Entry 7SZ4 (electron microscopy, 4.80 A resolution (low resolution: residue-level contacts below are approximate; hydrogen-bond / salt-bridge calls are withheld)); this record covers chains h and f of the 12 polymer chains in the assembly.

# Chain h (and f)
Protein: Portal protein
From: Pseudomonas virus PaP3
Notes: chain f of this document is another copy of the same molecule, construct and numbering; everything in this record applies to it too
UniProt: Q8H9R8 (Q8H9R8_9CAUD); residue numbers follow UniProt; this construct covers 1-705
Amino-acid sequence (705 residues; row label = number of the first residue in the row):
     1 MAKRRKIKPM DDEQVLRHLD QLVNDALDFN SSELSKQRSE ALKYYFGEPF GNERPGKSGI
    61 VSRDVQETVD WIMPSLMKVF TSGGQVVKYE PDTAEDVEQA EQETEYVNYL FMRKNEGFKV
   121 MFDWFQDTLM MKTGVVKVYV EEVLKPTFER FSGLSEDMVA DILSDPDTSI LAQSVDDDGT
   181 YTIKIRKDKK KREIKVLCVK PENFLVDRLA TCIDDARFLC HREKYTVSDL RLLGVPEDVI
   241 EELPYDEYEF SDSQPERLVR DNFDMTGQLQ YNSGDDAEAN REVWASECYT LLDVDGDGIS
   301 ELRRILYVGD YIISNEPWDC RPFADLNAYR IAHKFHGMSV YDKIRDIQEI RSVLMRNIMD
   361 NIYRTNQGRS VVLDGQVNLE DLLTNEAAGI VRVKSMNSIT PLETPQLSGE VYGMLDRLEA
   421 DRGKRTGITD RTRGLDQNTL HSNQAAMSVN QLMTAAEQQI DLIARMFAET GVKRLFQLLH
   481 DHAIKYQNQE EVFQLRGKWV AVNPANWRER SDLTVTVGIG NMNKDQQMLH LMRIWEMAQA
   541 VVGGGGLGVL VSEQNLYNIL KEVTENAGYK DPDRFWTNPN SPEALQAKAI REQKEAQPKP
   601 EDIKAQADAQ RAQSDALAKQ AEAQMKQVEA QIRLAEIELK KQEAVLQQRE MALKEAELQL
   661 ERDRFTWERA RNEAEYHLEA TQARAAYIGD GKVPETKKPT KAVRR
Unresolved in the structure: 1-8, 149-184, 242-277, 367-404, 435-444, 596-705 (chain f: 1-8, 149-184, 242-277, 435-444, 596-705)

# Interface between chain h and chain f
Residue-residue contacts (4; chain h residue first):
  Arg417(h) - Asn397(f)
  Ala420(h) - Ile390(f)
  Lys424(h) - Ile390(f)
  Lys424(h) - Arg392(f)
Also at the interface, not in a pair above, chain h (5 interface residues in all): Asp421, Gly423
Also at the interface, not in a pair above, chain f (4 interface residues in all): Ala388

# In short
Chain h and chain f form an interface of 5 and 4 residues respectively.
Chain h and chain f are both Portal protein (Pseudomonas virus PaP3); the structure, Kinetically trapped
Pseudomonas-phage PaP3 portal protein - delta barrel mutant class-2, was determined by electron microscopy,
deposited together with 7SXK, 7SYA and 7SZ6.
